8G7A - chains A and B of the 6 polymer chains in the assembly; structure by electron microscopy, 3.30 A resolution.

Chain A (and B):
Protein: Spike glycoprotein
Source organism: Severe acute respiratory syndrome coronavirus 2
Notes: chain B of this document is another copy of the same molecule, construct and numbering; everything in this record applies to it too
Reference sequence: P0DTC2 (SPIKE_SARS2); residues 14-1211 here = UniProt positions 14-1211
Sequence (1234 residues; each row starts with the number of its first residue):
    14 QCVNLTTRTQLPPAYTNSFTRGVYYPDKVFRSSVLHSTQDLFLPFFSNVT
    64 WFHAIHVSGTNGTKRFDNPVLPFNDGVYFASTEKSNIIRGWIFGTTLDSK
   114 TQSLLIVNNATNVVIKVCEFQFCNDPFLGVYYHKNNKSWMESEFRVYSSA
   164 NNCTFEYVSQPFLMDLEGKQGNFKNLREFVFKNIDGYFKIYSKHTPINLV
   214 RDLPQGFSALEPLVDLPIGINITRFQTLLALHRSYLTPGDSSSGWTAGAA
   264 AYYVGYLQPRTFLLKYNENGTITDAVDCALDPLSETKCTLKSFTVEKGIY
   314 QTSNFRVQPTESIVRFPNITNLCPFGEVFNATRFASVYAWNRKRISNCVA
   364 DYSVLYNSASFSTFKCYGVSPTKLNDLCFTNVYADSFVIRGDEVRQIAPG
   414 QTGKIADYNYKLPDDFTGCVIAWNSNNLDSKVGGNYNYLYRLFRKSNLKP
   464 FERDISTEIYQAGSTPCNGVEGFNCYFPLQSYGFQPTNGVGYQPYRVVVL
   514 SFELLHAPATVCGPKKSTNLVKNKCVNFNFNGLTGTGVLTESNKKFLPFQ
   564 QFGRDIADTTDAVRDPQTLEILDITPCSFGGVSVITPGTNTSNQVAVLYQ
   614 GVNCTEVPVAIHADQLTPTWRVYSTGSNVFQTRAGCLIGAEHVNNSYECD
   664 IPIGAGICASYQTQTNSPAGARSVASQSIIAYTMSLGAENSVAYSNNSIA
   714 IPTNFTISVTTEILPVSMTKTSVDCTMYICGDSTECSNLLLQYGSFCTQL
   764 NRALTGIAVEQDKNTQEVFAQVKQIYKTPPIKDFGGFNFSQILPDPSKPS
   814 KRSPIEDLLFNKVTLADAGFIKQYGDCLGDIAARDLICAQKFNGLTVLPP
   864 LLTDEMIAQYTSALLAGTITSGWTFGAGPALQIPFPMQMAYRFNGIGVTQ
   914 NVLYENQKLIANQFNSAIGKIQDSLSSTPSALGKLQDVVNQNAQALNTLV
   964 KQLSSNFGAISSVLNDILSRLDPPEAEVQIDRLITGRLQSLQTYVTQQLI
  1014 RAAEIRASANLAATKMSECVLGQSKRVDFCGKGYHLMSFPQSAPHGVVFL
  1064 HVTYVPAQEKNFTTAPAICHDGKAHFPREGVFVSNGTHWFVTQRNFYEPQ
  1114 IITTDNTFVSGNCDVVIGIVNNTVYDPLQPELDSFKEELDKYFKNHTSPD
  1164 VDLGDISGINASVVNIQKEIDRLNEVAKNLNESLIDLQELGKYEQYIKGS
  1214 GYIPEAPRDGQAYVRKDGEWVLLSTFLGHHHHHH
Disordered / not traced: 181-183, 308-316, 593-1247
Disulfide bonds: Cys15-Cys136, Cys131-Cys166, Cys291-Cys301, Cys379-Cys432, Cys480-Cys488, Cys538-Cys590
Construct notes: conflict Gly614 (Asp in P0DTC2), Ala682 (Arg in P0DTC2), Gly683 (Arg in P0DTC2), Pro817 (Phe in P0DTC2), Pro892 (Ala in P0DTC2), Pro899 (Ala in P0DTC2), Pro942 (Ala in P0DTC2), Pro986 (Lys in P0DTC2), Pro987 (Val in P0DTC2); expression tag (1212-1247)

Interface between chain A and chain B:
Pairs across the interface (23):
  Arg357(A) with Tyr200(B), hydrogen bond; Pro230(B)
  Asn394(A) with Tyr200(B), hydrogen bond
  Ala475(A) with Tyr369(B), hydrogen bond (backbone-side chain)
  Lys557(A) with Phe43(B)
  Lys558(A) with Phe43(B)
  Phe559(A) with Phe43(B), hydrophobic
  Phe562(A) with Lys41(B); Glu224(B); Pro225(B)
  Gln563(A) with Lys41(B); Val42(B); Phe43(B)
  Gln564(A) with Lys41(B), hydrogen bond (backbone-backbone)
  Phe565(A) with Lys41(B); Val42(B); Phe43(B), hydrogen bond (backbone-backbone)
  Gly566(A) with Val42(B); Phe43(B)
  Arg567(A) with Val42(B); Phe43(B), hydrogen bond (backbone-backbone); Arg44(B)
  Asp568(A) with Val47(B)
Also at the interface, not in a pair above, chain A (17 interface residues in all): Tyr396, Gly476, Asn487, Leu560
Also at the interface, not in a pair above, chain B (18 interface residues in all): Tyr38, Asp40, Ser45, Asp198, Gly199, Asn282, Ala372, Thr385

In short:
17 residues of chain A and 18 residues of chain B are in contact, with 6 hydrogen bonds. Polar contacts
include Arg357(A)-Tyr200(B), Asn394(A)-Tyr200(B) and Ala475(A)-Tyr369(B).
Chain A and chain B are both Spike glycoprotein (Severe acute respiratory syndrome coronavirus 2); the
structure, SARS-CoV-2 spike/Nb3 complex with 2 RBDs up and 3 Nb3 (local refinement), was determined by
electron microscopy.
